9F8G - chains B and F of the 3 polymer chains in the assembly; structure by X-ray diffraction, 2.20 A resolution.

Chain B:
Protein: Tubulin beta-2B chain
Organism: Bos taurus
UniProt: Q6B856 (TBB2B_BOVIN); residue numbers follow UniProt; this construct covers 1-445
Amino-acid sequence (445 residues; numbered 1 to 445; the number before each row is that of its first residue):
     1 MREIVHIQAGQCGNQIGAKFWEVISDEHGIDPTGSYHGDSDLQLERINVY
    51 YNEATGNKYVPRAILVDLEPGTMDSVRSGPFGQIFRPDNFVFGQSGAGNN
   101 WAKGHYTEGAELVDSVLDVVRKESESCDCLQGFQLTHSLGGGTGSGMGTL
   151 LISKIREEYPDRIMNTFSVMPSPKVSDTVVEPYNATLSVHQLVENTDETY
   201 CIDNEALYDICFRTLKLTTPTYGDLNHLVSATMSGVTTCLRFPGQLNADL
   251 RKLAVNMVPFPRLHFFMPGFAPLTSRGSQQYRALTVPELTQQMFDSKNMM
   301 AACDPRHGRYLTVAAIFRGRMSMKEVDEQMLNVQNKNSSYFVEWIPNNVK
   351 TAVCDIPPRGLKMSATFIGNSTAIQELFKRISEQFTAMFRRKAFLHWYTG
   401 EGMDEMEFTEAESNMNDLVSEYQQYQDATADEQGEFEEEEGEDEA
Disordered / not traced: 279-283, 432-445
Curated features (UniProtKB/Swiss-Prot):
  - motif: Met-1 to Ile-4 (MREI motif)
  - binding site (GTP): Gln-11, Glu-69, Ser-138, Gly-142, Thr-143, Gly-144, Asn-204, Asn-226
  - binding site (Mg(2+)): Glu-69
  - modified residue: Ser-40 (Phosphoserine), Thr-55 (Phosphothreonine), Lys-58 (N6-acetyllysine), Ser-172 (Phosphoserine), Thr-285 (Phosphothreonine), Thr-290 (Phosphothreonine), Arg-318 (Omega-N-methylarginine), Glu-438 (5-glutamyl polyglutamate)
  - cross-link (Glycyl lysine isopeptide (Lys-Gly)): Lys-58 (interchain with G-Cter in ubiquitin), Lys-324 (interchain with G-Cter in ubiquitin)
Ligand contacts:
  - A1IBN (5-[(Z)-(3,5-diethyl-4-methoxy-phenyl)diazenyl]-2-methyl-phenol): Val-236, Cys-239, Leu-240, Leu-246, Ala-248, Asp-249, Lys-252, Leu-253, Asn-256, Met-257, Val-313, Ala-314, Ala-315, Ile-316, Asn-348, Lys-350, Thr-351, Ala-352, Ile-368
  - GTP (guanosine-5'-triphosphate): Gly-10, Gln-11, Cys-12, Gln-15, Ile-16, Asp-67, Gly-96, Ala-97, Gly-98, Asn-99, Ser-138, Gly-140, Gly-141, Gly-142, Thr-143, Gly-144, Val-169, Pro-171, Val-175, Ser-176, Glu-181, Asn-204, Leu-207, Tyr-222, Leu-225, Asn-226

Chain F:
Protein: Designed Ankyrin Repeat Protein (DARPIN) D1
Organism: synthetic construct
Notes: antibody fragment or engineered binder
Amino-acid sequence (169 residues; each row starts with the number of its first residue):
     1 MRGSHHHHHHGSDLGKKLLEAARAGQDDEVRILMANGADVNATDASGLTP
    51 LHLAATYGHLEIVEVLLKHGADVNAIDIMGSTPLHLAALIGHLEIVEVLL
   101 KHGADVNAVDTWGDTPLHLAAIMGHLEIVEVLLKHGADVNAQDKFGKTAF
   151 DISIDNGNEDLAEILQKLN
Disordered / not traced: 1-12, 168-169

Interface between chain B and chain F:
Pairs across the interface - 34 pairs, chain B then chain F:
  Pro-173(B) / Met-123(F)
  Pro-173(B) / Gly-124(F)
  Lys-174(B) / Asn-158(F)  hydrogen bond
  Lys-174(B) / Asp-160(F)  salt bridge
  Asp-177(B) / Met-123(F)
  Asp-177(B) / Gly-124(F)
  Asp-177(B) / His-125(F)  salt bridge
  Val-179(B) / Leu-89(F)
  Val-179(B) / Ile-90(F)
  Val-179(B) / Met-123(F)  hydrophobic
  Val-179(B) / His-125(F)
  Arg-213(B) / Glu-159(F)  salt bridge
  Arg-213(B) / Asp-160(F)  salt bridge
  Arg-213(B) / Glu-163(F)  salt bridge
  Glu-383(B) / Ile-122(F)
  Glu-383(B) / Ile-152(F)
  Gln-384(B) / Ile-122(F)  hydrogen bond (side chain-backbone)
  Ala-387(B) / Leu-89(F)
  Ala-387(B) / Ile-122(F)  hydrophobic
  Met-388(B) / Leu-89(F)  hydrophobic
  Met-388(B) / Ile-90(F)  hydrophobic
  Met-388(B) / Met-123(F)  hydrophobic
  Arg-390(B) / Trp-112(F)
  Arg-390(B) / Asp-114(F)  salt bridge
  Arg-391(B) / Ser-81(F)
  Arg-391(B) / Leu-86(F)
  Arg-391(B) / Leu-89(F)
  Arg-391(B) / Asp-110(F)  salt bridge
  Arg-391(B) / Trp-112(F)
  Arg-391(B) / Asp-114(F)  salt bridge
  Arg-391(B) / Leu-119(F)
  Ala-393(B) / Ile-90(F)  hydrophobic
  Phe-394(B) / Ile-90(F)  hydrophobic
  His-396(B) / Tyr-57(F)  hydrogen bond
Other interface residues (no listed pair), chain B (20 interface residues in all): Pro-182, Tyr-208, Asp-209, Phe-212, Lys-297, Arg-380
Other interface residues (no listed pair), chain F (21 interface residues in all): Thr-56, Phe-145, Asn-156

Overview:
The interface between chain B and chain F involves 20 residues on one side and 21 on the other, with 3
hydrogen bonds and 8 salt bridges. Polar pairs include Lys-174(B)/Asp-160(F), Asp-177(B)/His-125(F) and
Arg-213(B)/Glu-159(F). Chain B binds GTP and compound A1IBN.
Here chain B is Tubulin beta-2B chain (Bos taurus) and chain F is Designed Ankyrin Repeat Protein (DARPIN) D1
(synthetic construct). Entry 9F8G (Photostatin (photoswitchable azo-combretastatin) Z-PST27 bound to
tubulin-DARPin D1 complex) was determined by X-ray diffraction.
